PDB entry 2FT1 | X-ray diffraction, 3.90 A resolution | chains C and D of the 7 polymer chains in the assembly

# Chain C (and D)
Molecule: major capsid protein
Organism: Enterobacteria phage HK97
Notes: chain D of this document is another copy of the same molecule, construct and numbering; everything in this record applies to it too
UniProtKB: P49861 (COAT_BPHK7); numbering as in UniProt (aligned over 104-385)
Chain sequence (282 residues; row label = number of the first residue in the row):
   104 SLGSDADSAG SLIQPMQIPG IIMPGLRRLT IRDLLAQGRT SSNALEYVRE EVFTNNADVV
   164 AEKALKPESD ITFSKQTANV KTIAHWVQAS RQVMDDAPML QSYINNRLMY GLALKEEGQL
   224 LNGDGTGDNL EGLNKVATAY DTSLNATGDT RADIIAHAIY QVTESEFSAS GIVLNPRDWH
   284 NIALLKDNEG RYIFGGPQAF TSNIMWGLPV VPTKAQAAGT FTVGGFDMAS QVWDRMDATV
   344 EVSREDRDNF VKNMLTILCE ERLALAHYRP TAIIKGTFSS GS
Disordered / not traced: 384-385
Swiss-Prot annotation at these positions:
  - cross-link: Lys169 (Isoaspartyl lysine isopeptide (Lys-Asn) (interchain with N-356)), Asn356 (Isoaspartyl lysine isopeptide (Asn-Lys) (interchain with K-169))

# Interface between chain C and chain D
Residue-residue contacts - 97 pairs, chain C then chain D:
  Ile116(C) with Ser145(D); Asn146(D)
  Gln117(C) with Ser145(D), hydrogen bond (backbone-side chain)
  Pro118(C) with Ser145(D); Ala147(D); Glu149(D)
  Met119(C) with Thr143(D), hydrogen bond; Ser145(D); Ala147(D), hydrogen bond (backbone-backbone); Leu148(D), hydrophobic; Glu149(D), hydrogen bond (backbone-backbone); Trp336(D), hydrophobic
  Gln120(C) with Glu149(D), hydrogen bond
  Ile121(C) with Glu149(D), hydrogen bond (backbone-backbone); Tyr150(D), hydrophobic
  Ile124(C) with Val151(D); Phe176(D), hydrophobic
  Ile125(C) with Tyr150(D), hydrophobic; Val151(D), hydrogen bond (backbone-backbone); Arg152(D); Glu153(D), hydrogen bond (backbone-backbone); Tyr371(D), hydrophobic; Arg372(D)
  Met126(C) with Arg372(D), hydrogen bond (backbone-side chain)
  Pro127(C) with Glu153(D)
  Gly128(C) with Ser268(D); Glu269(D); Phe270(D)
  Leu129(C) with Glu269(D)
  Arg130(C) with Glu269(D)
  Thr185(C) with Val162(D); Val163(D), hydrogen bond (backbone-backbone)
  Ile186(C) with Asp161(D)
  Ala187(C) with Ala160(D); Asp161(D), hydrogen bond (backbone-backbone); Lys169(D); Pro170(D)
  His188(C) with Asn158(D); Ala160(D); Pro170(D); Ser172(D), hydrogen bond
  Trp189(C) with Lys169(D), hydrogen bond (side chain-backbone); Pro170(D), hydrogen bond (backbone-backbone); Glu171(D); Ser172(D), hydrogen bond (backbone-backbone)
  Val190(C) with Ser172(D)
  Gln191(C) with Glu171(D)
  Tyr206(C) with Glu153(D), hydrogen bond; Phe176(D), hydrophobic
  Arg210(C) with Glu153(D), salt bridge; Phe156(D)
  Gly214(C) with Asn158(D), hydrogen bond (backbone-side chain)
  Lys218(C) with Asn158(D); Ala160(D)
  Gln222(C) with Val162(D)
  Asp231(C) with Val162(D); Ala164(D)
  Pro279(C) with Tyr263(D), hydrophobic
  Arg280(C) with Ser246(D), hydrogen bond; Leu247(D); Tyr263(D)
  His283(C) with Ala259(D); His260(D), hydrogen bond; Tyr263(D)
  Asn284(C) with His260(D)
  Leu287(C) with Ala259(D), hydrophobic; His260(D); Trp309(D), hydrophobic
  Lys289(C) with Thr253(D); Asp256(D), salt bridge
  Asn291(C) with Asn291(D), hydrogen bond (backbone-side chain)
  Glu292(C) with Asp290(D); Asn291(D), hydrogen bond (backbone-backbone); Glu292(D)
  Gly293(C) with Asn291(D)
  Arg294(C) with Asp290(D), salt bridge; Tyr295(D)
  Tyr295(C) with Thr253(D); Asp256(D), hydrogen bond; Trp309(D), hydrophobic
  Gly298(C) with Trp309(D)
  Pro300(C) with Ile296(D); Phe297(D), hydrophobic; Met308(D); Trp309(D), hydrogen bond (backbone-backbone)
  Gln301(C) with Phe297(D); Thr304(D), hydrogen bond; Ser305(D); Ile307(D), hydrogen bond (side chain-backbone); Trp309(D); Gly310(D), hydrogen bond (backbone-backbone)
  Ala302(C) with Trp309(D); Gly310(D)
  Phe303(C) with Gly310(D)
  Lys317(C) with Glu267(D); Glu269(D)
  Leu361(C) with Lys169(D)
Also at the interface, not in a pair above, chain C (49 interface residues in all): Gly123, Lys184, Leu215, Asn232, Glu363
Also at the interface, not in a pair above, chain D (54 interface residues in all): Arg142, Ser144, Ile174, Asp244, Gly251, Arg294

# Summary
The interface between chain C and chain D involves 49 residues on one side and 54 on the other, with 26
hydrogen bonds and 3 salt bridges. Polar contacts include Arg210(C)-Glu153(D), Lys289(C)-Asp256(D) and
Arg294(C)-Asp290(D).
Chain C and chain D are both major capsid protein (Enterobacteria phage HK97); the structure, Bacteriophage
HK97 Head II, was determined by X-ray diffraction (same publication as 2FRP, 2FS3, 2FSY and 2FTE).
